7OJK - chains L and E of the 3 polymer chains in the assembly; structure by electron microscopy, 3.89 A resolution.

# Chain L
Name: RNA-directed RNA polymerase L
Organism: Lassa mammarenavirus
Notes: EC 2.7.7.48, 3.1.-.-
UniProtKB: A0A3S8NV63 (A0A3S8NV63_9VIRU); numbering as in UniProt (aligned over 1-2217)
Chain sequence (2217 residues; numbered 1 to 2217; the number before each row is that of its first residue):
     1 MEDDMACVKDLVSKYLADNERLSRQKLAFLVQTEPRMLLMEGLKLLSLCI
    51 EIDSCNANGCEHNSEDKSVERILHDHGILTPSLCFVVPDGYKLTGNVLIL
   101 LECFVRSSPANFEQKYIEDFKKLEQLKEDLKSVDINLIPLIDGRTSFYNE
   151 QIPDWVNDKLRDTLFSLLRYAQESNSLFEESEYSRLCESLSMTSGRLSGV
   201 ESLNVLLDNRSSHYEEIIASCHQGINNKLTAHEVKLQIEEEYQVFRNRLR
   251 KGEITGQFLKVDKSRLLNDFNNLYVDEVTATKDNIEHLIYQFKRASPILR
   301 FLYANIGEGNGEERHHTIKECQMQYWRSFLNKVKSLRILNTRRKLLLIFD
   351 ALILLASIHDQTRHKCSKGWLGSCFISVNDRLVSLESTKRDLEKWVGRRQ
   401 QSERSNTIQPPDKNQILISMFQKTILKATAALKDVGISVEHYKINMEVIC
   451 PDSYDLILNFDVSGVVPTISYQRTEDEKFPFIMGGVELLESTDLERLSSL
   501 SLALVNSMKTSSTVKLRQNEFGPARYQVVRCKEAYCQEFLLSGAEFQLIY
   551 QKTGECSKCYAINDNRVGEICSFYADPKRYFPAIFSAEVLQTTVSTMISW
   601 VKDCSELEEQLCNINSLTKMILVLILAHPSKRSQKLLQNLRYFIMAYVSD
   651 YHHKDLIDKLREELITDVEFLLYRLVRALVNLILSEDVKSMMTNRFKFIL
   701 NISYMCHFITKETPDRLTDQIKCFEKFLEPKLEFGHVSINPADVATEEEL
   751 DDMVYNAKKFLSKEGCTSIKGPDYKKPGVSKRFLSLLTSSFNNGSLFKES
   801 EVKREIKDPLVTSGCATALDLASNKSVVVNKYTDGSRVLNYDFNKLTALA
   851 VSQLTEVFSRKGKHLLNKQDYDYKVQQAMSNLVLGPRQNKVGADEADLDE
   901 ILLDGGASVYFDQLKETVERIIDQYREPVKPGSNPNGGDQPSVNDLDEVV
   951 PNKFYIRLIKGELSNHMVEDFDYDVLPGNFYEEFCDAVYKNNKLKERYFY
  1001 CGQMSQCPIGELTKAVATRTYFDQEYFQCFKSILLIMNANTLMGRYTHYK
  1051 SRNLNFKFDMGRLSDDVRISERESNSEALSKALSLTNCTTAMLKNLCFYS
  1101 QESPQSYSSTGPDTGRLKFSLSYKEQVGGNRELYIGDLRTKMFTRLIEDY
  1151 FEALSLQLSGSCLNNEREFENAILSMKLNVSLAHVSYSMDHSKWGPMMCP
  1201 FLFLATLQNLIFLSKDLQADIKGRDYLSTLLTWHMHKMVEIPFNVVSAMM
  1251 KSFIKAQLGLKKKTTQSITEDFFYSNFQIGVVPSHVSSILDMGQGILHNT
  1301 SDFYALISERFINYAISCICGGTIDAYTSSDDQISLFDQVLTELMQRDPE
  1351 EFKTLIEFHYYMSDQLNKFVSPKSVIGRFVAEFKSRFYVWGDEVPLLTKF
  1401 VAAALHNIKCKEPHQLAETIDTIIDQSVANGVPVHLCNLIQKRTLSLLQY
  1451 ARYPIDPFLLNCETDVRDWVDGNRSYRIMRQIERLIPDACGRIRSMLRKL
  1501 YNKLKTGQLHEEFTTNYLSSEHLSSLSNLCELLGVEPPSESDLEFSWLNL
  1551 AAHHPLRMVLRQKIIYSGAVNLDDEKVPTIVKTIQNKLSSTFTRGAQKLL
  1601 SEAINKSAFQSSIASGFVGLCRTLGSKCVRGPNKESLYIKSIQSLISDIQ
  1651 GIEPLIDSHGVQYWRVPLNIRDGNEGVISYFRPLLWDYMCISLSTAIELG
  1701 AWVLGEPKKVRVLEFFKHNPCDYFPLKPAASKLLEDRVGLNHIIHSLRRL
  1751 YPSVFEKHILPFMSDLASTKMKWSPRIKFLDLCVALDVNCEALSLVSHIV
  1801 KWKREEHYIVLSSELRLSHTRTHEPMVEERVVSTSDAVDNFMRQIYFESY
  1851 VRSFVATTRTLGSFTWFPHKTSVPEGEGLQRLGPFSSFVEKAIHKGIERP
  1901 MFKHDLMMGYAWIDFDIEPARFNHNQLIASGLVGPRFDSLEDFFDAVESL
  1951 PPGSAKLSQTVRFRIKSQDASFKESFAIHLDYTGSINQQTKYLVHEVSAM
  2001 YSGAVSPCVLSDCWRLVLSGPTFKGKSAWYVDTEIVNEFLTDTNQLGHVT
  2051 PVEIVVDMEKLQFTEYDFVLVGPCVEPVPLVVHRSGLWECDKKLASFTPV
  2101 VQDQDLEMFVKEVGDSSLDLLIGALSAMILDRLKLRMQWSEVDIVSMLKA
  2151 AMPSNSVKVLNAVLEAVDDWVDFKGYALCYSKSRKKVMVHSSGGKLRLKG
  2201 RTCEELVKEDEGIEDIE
Not modelled in the structure: 310-317, 406-409, 812-824, 887-895, 926-938, 1003-1012, 1041-1054, 1560-1610, 1731-1738, 1791-1803, 1824-1833, 1908-2076, 2166-2217
Construct notes: conflict Ser2085 (Gly in A0A3S8NV63)
Bound ions: Zn2+: Cys321, His364, Cys366
What the authors report for this chain:
  - conformationally variable residues (domain motion): Gly195 to Gly199
  - mutagenesis - L43G, L43N, L46G, L46N, V105G, R106K, P109G, K115A, R185A, L186G, L190G, L190N, H316A, C321A, N331A/K332A, H364A, C366A, R473A/T474A, Q551A/K552A, Y574A, L1093S, L1096A, L1096N, C1097G, F1098A, F1098S, E1102A, K1263A/T1265A, F1592A: decreased catalytic activity
  - mutagenesis - V514G/K515A, R525A/Y526A, Y1099A: abolished catalytic activity
  - mutagenesis - Q114A, E1102A: unchanged catalytic activity on 5' end only or both promoter ends
  - mutagenesis - Y1450A/R1452A: unchanged catalytic activity on 19 nt 3' and 20 nt 5' promoter RNAs
  - mutagenesis - Y1450A/R1452A: decreased catalytic activity on 47 nt hairpin RNA
  - mutagenesis - L502A, K509A, R1622A: unchanged catalytic activity

# Chain E
Molecule: 3' RNA
Organism: Lassa mammarenavirus
Sequence (9 nucleotides; each row starts with the number of its first residue):
     3 GCCUAGGAU

# How chain L and chain E interact
Residue-residue contacts (17; chain L residue first):
  Asn340(L) with A10(E), base contact
  Thr341(L) with A10(E), base contact; U11(E), base contact
  Arg342(L) with A7(E), salt bridge to the phosphate; G8(E), salt bridge to the phosphate
  Arg343(L) with C5(E), phosphate contact; U6(E), salt bridge to the phosphate; A7(E), salt bridge to the phosphate
  Lys344(L) with C5(E), phosphate contact
  Trp395(L) with C5(E), sugar contact
  Arg398(L) with G3(E), sugar contact; C4(E), sugar contact
  Arg399(L) with C5(E), hydrogen bond to the sugar
  Ser402(L) with C5(E), sugar contact
  Lys953(L) with G9(E), phosphate contact; A10(E), phosphate contact
  Arg957(L) with A10(E), salt bridge to the phosphate
Interface residues without a listed pair, chain L (13 interface residues in all): Lys423, Lys960

# In short
Chain L and chain E form an interface of 13 and 9 residues respectively, with 1 hydrogen bond and 5 salt
bridges. Polar contacts include Arg399(L)-C5(E), Arg342(L)-A7(E) and Arg342(L)-G8(E). The paper reports that
L43G, L43N and L46G of chain L, among others, reduce catalytic activity; conformational variability at
Gly195(L); 37 substitutions were tested in all.
Here chain L is RNA-directed RNA polymerase L and chain E is 3' RNA, both from Lassa mammarenavirus. Entry
7OJK (Lassa virus L protein bound to the distal promoter duplex [DISTAL-PROMOTER]) was determined by electron
microscopy, deposited together with 7OEA, 7OEB, 7OJL and 7OJN.
